PDB entry 7KIF | electron microscopy, 2.94 A resolution | chains P and Z of the 11 polymer chains in the assembly

Chain P:
Molecule: 100-nt DNA strand
Sequence (100 nucleotides; numbered 64 to 163; the number before each row is that of its first residue):
    64 AATGCCATCT CCAGGCTGGC AGCAGAATGC GACCTGGAGG TTAACCGGTG GCAGCAGCTG
   124 ACCACAACCG ATTTTCTGAC CTGCGCGTTT GCCGGTACAG
Not modelled in the structure: 64-75, 92-105, 145-163

Chain Z:
Molecule: Probable transcriptional regulator WhiB7
From: Mycobacterium tuberculosis
Reference sequence: Q6MX01 (WHB7A_MYCTU); residue numbers follow UniProt; this construct covers 1-92
Amino-acid sequence (92 residues; numbered 1 to 92; the number before each row is that of its first residue):
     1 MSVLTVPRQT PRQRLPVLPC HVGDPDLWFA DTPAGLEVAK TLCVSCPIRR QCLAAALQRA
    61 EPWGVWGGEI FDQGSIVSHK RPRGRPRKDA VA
Not modelled in the structure: 1-12, 89-92
Metal / ion sites: 4Fe-4S cluster Fe: Cys-20, Cys-43, Cys-46, Cys-52
Small-molecule neighbours: 4Fe-4S cluster (SF4): Leu-18, Pro-19, Cys-20, Trp-28, Cys-43, Cys-46, Ile-48, Arg-49, Cys-52, Val-65, Trp-66, Gly-67, Gly-68
Swiss-Prot annotation at these positions:
  - DNA-binding region: Lys-80 to Val-91 (A.T hook)
  - binding site ([4Fe-4S] cluster): Cys-20, Cys-43, Cys-46, Cys-52
Reported in the primary citation:
  - binding site for the 100-nt DNA strand (chain P): Arg-85
  - binding site for the 100-nt DNA strand: Arg-85

Chain P / chain Z interface:
Residue-residue contacts (13; chain P residue first):
  DT136(P) / Arg-83(Z)  hydrogen bond to the base
  DT137(P) / Arg-83(Z)  hydrogen bond to the sugar
  DT137(P) / Gly-84(Z)  base contact
  DT138(P) / Arg-83(Z)  sugar contact
  DT138(P) / Gly-84(Z)  sugar contact
  DT138(P) / Arg-85(Z)  base contact
  DC139(P) / Arg-85(Z)  sugar contact
  DC139(P) / Arg-87(Z)  sugar contact
  DT140(P) / Arg-85(Z)  sugar contact
  DT140(P) / Pro-86(Z)  phosphate contact
  DT140(P) / Arg-87(Z)  phosphate contact
  DT140(P) / Lys-88(Z)  salt bridge to the phosphate
  DG141(P) / Lys-88(Z)  salt bridge to the phosphate

Overview:
Chain P and chain Z each contribute 6 residues to their interface, with 2 hydrogen bonds and 2 salt bridges.
Polar contacts include DT136(P)/Arg-83(Z), DT137(P)/Arg-83(Z) and DT140(P)/Lys-88(Z). From the paper: a
binding site for the 100-nt DNA strand (chain P) at Arg-85(Z); a binding site for the 100-nt DNA strand at
Arg-85(Z).
Chain P is a 100-nt DNA strand and chain Z is Probable transcriptional regulator WhiB7 (Mycobacterium
tuberculosis); the structure, Mycobacterium tuberculosis WT RNAP transcription open promoter complex with
WhiB7 transcription factor, was determined by electron microscopy together with 7KIM and 7KIN from the same
study.
